Entry 6EN9 (X-ray diffraction, 1.50 A resolution); this record covers chains L and M of the 4 polymer chains in the assembly.

[Chain L (and M)]
Name: Hydrogenase-2 large chain
From: Escherichia coli
Notes: EC 1.12.99.6; chain M of this document is another copy of the same molecule, construct and numbering; everything in this record applies to it too
UniProtKB: P0ACE0 (MBHM_ECOLI); residue numbers follow UniProt; this construct covers 1-567
Amino-acid sequence (567 residues; each row starts with the number of its first residue):
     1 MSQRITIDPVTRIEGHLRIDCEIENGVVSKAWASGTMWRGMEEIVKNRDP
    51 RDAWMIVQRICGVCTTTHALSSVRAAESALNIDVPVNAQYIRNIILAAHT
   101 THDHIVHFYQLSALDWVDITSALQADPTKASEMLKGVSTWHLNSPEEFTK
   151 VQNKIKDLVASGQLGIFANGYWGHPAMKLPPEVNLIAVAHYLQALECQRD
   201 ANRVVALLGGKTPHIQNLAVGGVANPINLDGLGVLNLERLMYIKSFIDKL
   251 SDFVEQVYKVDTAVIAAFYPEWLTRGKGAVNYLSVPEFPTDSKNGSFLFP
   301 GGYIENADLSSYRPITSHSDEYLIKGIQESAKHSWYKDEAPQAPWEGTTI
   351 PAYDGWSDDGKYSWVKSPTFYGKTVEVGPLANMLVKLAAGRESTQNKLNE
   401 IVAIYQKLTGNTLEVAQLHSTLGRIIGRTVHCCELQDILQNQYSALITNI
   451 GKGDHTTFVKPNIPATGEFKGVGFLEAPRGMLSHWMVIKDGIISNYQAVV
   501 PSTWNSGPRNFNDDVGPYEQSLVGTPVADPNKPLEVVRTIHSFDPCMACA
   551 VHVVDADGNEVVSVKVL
Not modelled in the structure: 1, 553-567
Metal / ion sites: Mg2+: Glu-42, Ala-498; Ni2+: Cys-61, Cys-64, Cys-546, Cys-549; carbonmonoxide-(dicyano) iron Fe: Cys-64, Cys-549
Small-molecule neighbours: carbonmonoxide-(dicyano) iron (FCO): Cys-64, Thr-67, His-68, Ala-477, Pro-478, Arg-479, Leu-482, Val-500, Pro-501, Ser-502, Cys-546, Cys-549
Curated features (UniProtKB/Swiss-Prot):
  - binding site (Ni(2+)): Cys-61, Cys-64, Cys-546, Cys-549
  - site: His-552, Val-553 (Cleavage)
From the paper describing this entry:
  - conformationally variable residues: Glu-14, Cys-61, Cys-546
  - catalytic residues: Glu-14 (citing earlier work)

[Interface between chain L and chain M]
Contacting residue pairs - 17 pairs, chain L then chain M:
  Lys-135(L) / Pro-145(M)
  Lys-135(L) / Glu-146(M)  salt bridge
  Thr-139(L) / Glu-146(M)
  Trp-140(L) / Glu-146(M)
  His-141(L) / Leu-142(M)
  His-141(L) / Ser-144(M)  hydrogen bond (backbone-side chain)
  His-141(L) / Glu-147(M)  salt bridge
  His-141(L) / Lys-150(M)
  Leu-142(L) / His-141(M)
  Leu-142(L) / Leu-142(M)  hydrophobic
  Ser-144(L) / His-141(M)  hydrogen bond (side chain-backbone)
  Pro-145(L) / Lys-135(M)
  Glu-146(L) / Lys-135(M)  salt bridge
  Glu-146(L) / Thr-139(M)
  Glu-146(L) / Trp-140(M)
  Glu-147(L) / His-141(M)  salt bridge
  Lys-150(L) / His-141(M)
Interface residues without a listed pair, chain L (11 interface residues in all): Ser-138
Interface residues without a listed pair, chain M (11 interface residues in all): Ser-138

[In short]
Chain L and chain M each contribute 11 residues to their interface; the contacts include 2 hydrogen bonds and
4 salt bridges. Polar pairs include Lys-135(L)/Glu-146(M), His-141(L)/Glu-147(M) and His-141(L)/Ser-144(M).
Ligands of chain L: carbonmonoxide-(dicyano) iron. From the paper: the catalytic residue Glu-14(L);
conformational variability at Glu-14(L), Cys-61(L) and Cys-546(L).
Chain L and chain M are both Hydrogenase-2 large chain (Escherichia coli); the structure, E. coli
Hydrogenase-2 (hydrogen reduced form), was determined by X-ray diffraction, deposited together with 6EHQ and
6EHS.
